5TG0 - chain A; structure by X-ray diffraction, 1.44 A resolution.

Chain A:
Name: dimethylsulfoniopropionate lyase DddK
Source organism: Pelagibacter ubique (strain HTCC1062)
UniProtKB: Q4FNM4 (Q4FNM4_PELUB); numbering as in UniProt (aligned over 1-130)
Amino-acid sequence (150 residues; each row starts with the number of its first residue; numbers below 1 keep their minus sign (Met-19 is residue -19)):
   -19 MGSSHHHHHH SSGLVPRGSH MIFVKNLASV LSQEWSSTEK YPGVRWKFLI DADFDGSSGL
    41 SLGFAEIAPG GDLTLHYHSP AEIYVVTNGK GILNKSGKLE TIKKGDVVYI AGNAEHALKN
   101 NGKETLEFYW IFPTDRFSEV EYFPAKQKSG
Unresolved in the structure: -19 to -7
Differences from the reference sequence: initiating methionine (-19); expression tag (-18 to 0)
Bound ions: Zn2+: His56, His58, Glu62, His96; Fe ion: His58, Glu62, Tyr64, His96
Ligand contacts: : His56, His58, Glu62, Tyr64, His96

Summary:
Ligands of chain A: compounds FE/ZN. His56, His58, Glu62 and His96 form the Zn2+ site. His58, Glu62, Tyr64 and
His96 coordinate a Fe ion ion.
Chain A is dimethylsulfoniopropionate lyase DddK (Pelagibacter ubique (strain HTCC1062)); the structure,
Crystal structure of the dimethylsulfoniopropionate (DMSP) lyase DddK complexed with iron and zinc, was
determined by X-ray diffraction together with 5TFZ from the same study.
